PDB entry 8SMZ | electron microscopy, 3.20 A resolution | chains D and I of the 12 polymer chains in the assembly

[Chain D]
Protein: Histone H2B type 1-J
From: Homo sapiens
Reference sequence: P06899 (H2B1J_HUMAN); residues 0-123 here correspond to UniProt positions 1-124 (UniProt number = residue number + 1)
Amino-acid sequence (128 residues; row label = number of the first residue in the row; numbers below 1 keep their minus sign (Gly-4 is residue -4)):
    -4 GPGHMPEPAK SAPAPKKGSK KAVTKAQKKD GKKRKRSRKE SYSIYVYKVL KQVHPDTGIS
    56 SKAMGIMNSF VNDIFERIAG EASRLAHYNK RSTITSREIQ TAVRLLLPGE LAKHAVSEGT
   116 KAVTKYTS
Not modelled in the structure: -4 to 29
Construct notes: expression tag (-4 to -1)
Swiss-Prot annotation at these positions:
  - modified residue: Pro1 (N-acetylproline), Glu2 (ADP-ribosyl glutamic acid), Lys5 (N6-(2-hydroxyisobutyryl)lysine), Ser6 (ADP-ribosylserine), Lys11 (N6-(beta-hydroxybutyryl)lysine), Lys12 (N6-(2-hydroxyisobutyryl)lysine), Ser14 (Phosphoserine), Lys15 (N6-acetyllysine), Lys16 (N6-(beta-hydroxybutyryl)lysine), Lys20 (N6-(2-hydroxyisobutyryl)lysine), Lys23 (N6-(2-hydroxyisobutyryl)lysine), Lys24 (N6-(2-hydroxyisobutyryl)lysine), Lys34 (N6-(2-hydroxyisobutyryl)lysine), Glu35 (PolyADP-ribosyl glutamic acid), Ser36 (Phosphoserine), Lys43 (N6-(2-hydroxyisobutyryl)lysine), Lys46 (N6-(2-hydroxyisobutyryl)lysine), Lys57 (N6,N6-dimethyllysine), Arg79 (Dimethylated arginine), Lys85 (N6,N6,N6-trimethyllysine) and 6 more in UniProt
  - glycosylation: Ser112 (O-linked (GlcNAc) serine)
  - cross-link (Glycyl lysine isopeptide (Lys-Gly)): Lys5 (interchain with G-Cter in SUMO2), Lys20 (interchain with G-Cter in SUMO2), Lys34 (interchain with G-Cter in ubiquitin), Lys120 (interchain with G-Cter in ubiquitin)

[Chain I]
Molecule: 147-nt DNA strand
From: Homo sapiens
Sequence (147 nucleotides; each row starts with the number of its first residue; numbers below 1 keep their minus sign (DA-73 is residue -73)):
   -73 ATCGAGAATC CCGGTGCCGA GGCCGCTCAA TTGGTCGTAG ACAGCTCTAG CACCGCTTAA
   -13 ACGCACGTAC GCGCTGTCCC CCGCGTTTTA ACCGCCAAGG GGATTACTCC CTAGTCTCCA
    47 GGCACGTGTC AGATATATAC ATCCGAT

[Interface between chain D and chain I]
Contacting residue pairs (12; chain D residue first):
  Ser32(D) - DT30(I)  hydrogen bond to the phosphate
  Arg33(D) - DT-47(I)  sugar contact
  Arg33(D) - DC-46(I)  sugar contact
  Tyr42(D) - DG-53(I)  hydrogen bond to the phosphate
  Gly53(D) - DG-53(I)  phosphate contact
  Ile54(D) - DA-54(I)  sugar contact
  Ile54(D) - DG-53(I)  hydrogen bond to the phosphate
  Ser56(D) - DA-54(I)  hydrogen bond to the phosphate
  Arg86(D) - DG-34(I)  phosphate contact
  Arg86(D) - DA-33(I)  salt bridge to the phosphate
  Ser87(D) - DG-34(I)  hydrogen bond to the phosphate
  Thr88(D) - DG-34(I)  hydrogen bond to the phosphate
Other interface residues (no listed pair), chain D (10 interface residues in all): Ser55
Other interface residues (no listed pair), chain I (10 interface residues in all): DG-52, DC-48, DA-35

[Overview]
Chain D and chain I each contribute 10 residues to their interface, with 6 hydrogen bonds and 1 salt bridge.
Polar contacts include Ser32(D)-DT30(I), Tyr42(D)-DG-53(I) and Ile54(D)-DG-53(I).
Chain D is Histone H2B type 1-J and chain I is a 147-nt DNA strand, both from Homo sapiens; the structure,
Cryo-EM structure of the human nucleosome core particle in complex with RNF168 and UbcH5c~Ub (UbcH5c
chemically ..., was determined by electron microscopy (same publication as 8SMW, 8SMX, 8SMY, 8SN0, 8SN1, 8SN2
and 3 further entries).
